PDB entry 8AW3 | electron microscopy, 3.60 A resolution | chains 1 and 2 of the 3 polymer chains in the assembly

== Chain 1 ==
Molecule: 75-nt RNA strand
Sequence (75 nucleotides; row label = number of the first residue in the row; note: 1 number in that range is skipped by the numbering (no residue carries it; nothing is unmodelled there)):
     1 GGCCGCUUAGCACAGU
    18 GGCAGUGCACCACUCUCGUAAAGUGGGGGUCGCGAGUUCGAUUCUCGCAG
    68 UGGCCUCCA
Disordered / not traced: 75-76

== Chain 2 ==
Name: Deaminase, putative
Organism: Trypanosoma brucei brucei
Notes: EC 3.5.4.-
UniProtKB: Q57W17 (Q57W17_TRYB2); numbering as in UniProt (aligned over 1-221)
Chain sequence (221 residues; numbered 1 to 221; the number before each row is that of its first residue):
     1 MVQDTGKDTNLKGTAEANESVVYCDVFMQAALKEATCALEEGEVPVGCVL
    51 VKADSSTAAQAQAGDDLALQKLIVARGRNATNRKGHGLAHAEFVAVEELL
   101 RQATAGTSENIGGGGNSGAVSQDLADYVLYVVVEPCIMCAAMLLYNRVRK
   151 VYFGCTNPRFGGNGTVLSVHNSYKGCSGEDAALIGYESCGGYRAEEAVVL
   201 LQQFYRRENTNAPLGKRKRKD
Disordered / not traced: 1-18, 104-122, 176-182
Construct notes: engineered mutation Gly87 (Ala in Q57W17), Ser117 (Cys in Q57W17)
Bound ions: Zn2+: His90, Cys136, Cys139
Reported in the primary citation:
  - binding site for the 75-nt RNA strand (chain 1): Val44, Val46, Asn79, Val133, Cys155 to Pro158, Phe160, Gln202, Tyr205, Arg207 to Asn209, Lys216 to Lys220
  - Zn2+ coordination: His90, Cys136, Cys139
  - catalytic residues: Glu92
  - conformationally variable residues (side-chain flip): Arg159
  - mutagenesis - R159M, R159Y/Y205R, Y205E, Y205R: abolished catalytic activity
  - mutagenesis - Y205F: unchanged catalytic activity
  - mutagenesis - R159Y (10-fold): decreased catalytic activity
  - mutagenesis - R159K (2-fold): increased catalytic activity

== Interface between chain 1 and chain 2 ==
Pairs across the interface (34; chain 1 residue first):
  C30(1) with Lys218(2), salt bridge to the phosphate
  C32(1) with Arg159(2), hydrogen bond to the base
  U33(1) with Cys155(2), hydrogen bond to the base; Thr156(2), base contact; Asn157(2), hydrogen bond to the sugar; Pro158(2), sugar contact; Val198(2), base contact; Leu201(2), sugar contact; Gln202(2), hydrogen bond to the phosphate; Tyr205(2), sugar contact
  C34(1) with Val44(2), sugar contact; Val46(2), base contact; Asn79(2), hydrogen bond to the base; Val133(2), base contact; Glu134(2), hydrogen bond to the base; Pro135(2), base contact; Cys136(2), base contact; Asn157(2), hydrogen bond to the phosphate; Arg159(2), phosphate contact; Phe160(2), base contact; Tyr205(2), hydrogen bond to the phosphate
  G35(1) with Gly42(2), base contact; Phe204(2), base contact; Tyr205(2), sugar contact; Arg207(2), hydrogen bond to the base; Glu208(2), hydrogen bond to the base; Asn209(2), base contact
  U36(1) with Tyr205(2), stacking on the base
  A37(1) with Asn209(2), phosphate contact; Asn211(2), hydrogen bond to the base; Pro213(2), base contact; Lys216(2), sugar contact
  A38(1) with Arg159(2), base contact; Lys216(2), phosphate contact
Also at the interface, not in a pair above, chain 1 (9 interface residues in all): A39
Also at the interface, not in a pair above, chain 2 (30 interface residues in all): His90, Ala212, Arg217, Lys220

== In short ==
9 residues of chain 1 and 30 residues of chain 2 are in contact, with 11 hydrogen bonds, 1 salt bridge and 1
aromatic stacking contact. Polar contacts include C32(1)-Arg159(2), U33(1)-Cys155(2) and C34(1)-Asn79(2). The
paper reports the catalytic residue Glu92(2); R159M, R159Y/Y205R and Y205E of chain 2, among others, abolish
catalytic activity; 7 substitutions were tested in all.
Chain 1 is a 75-nt RNA strand and chain 2 is Deaminase, putative (Trypanosoma brucei brucei); the structure,
Cryo-EM structure of the Tb ADAT2/3 deaminase in complex with tRNA, was determined by electron microscopy.
